4GYS - chains A and B; structure by X-ray diffraction, 2.20 A resolution.

Chain A (and B):
Name: Allophanate hydrolase
Source organism: Granulibacter bethesdensis
Notes: EC 3.5.1.54; chain B of this document is another copy of the same molecule, construct and numbering; everything in this record applies to it too
UniProtKB: Q0BRB0 (Q0BRB0_GRABC); residues 1-592 here = UniProt positions 1-592
Chain sequence (621 residues; row label = number of the first residue in the row; numbers below 1 keep their minus sign (Met-28 is residue -28)):
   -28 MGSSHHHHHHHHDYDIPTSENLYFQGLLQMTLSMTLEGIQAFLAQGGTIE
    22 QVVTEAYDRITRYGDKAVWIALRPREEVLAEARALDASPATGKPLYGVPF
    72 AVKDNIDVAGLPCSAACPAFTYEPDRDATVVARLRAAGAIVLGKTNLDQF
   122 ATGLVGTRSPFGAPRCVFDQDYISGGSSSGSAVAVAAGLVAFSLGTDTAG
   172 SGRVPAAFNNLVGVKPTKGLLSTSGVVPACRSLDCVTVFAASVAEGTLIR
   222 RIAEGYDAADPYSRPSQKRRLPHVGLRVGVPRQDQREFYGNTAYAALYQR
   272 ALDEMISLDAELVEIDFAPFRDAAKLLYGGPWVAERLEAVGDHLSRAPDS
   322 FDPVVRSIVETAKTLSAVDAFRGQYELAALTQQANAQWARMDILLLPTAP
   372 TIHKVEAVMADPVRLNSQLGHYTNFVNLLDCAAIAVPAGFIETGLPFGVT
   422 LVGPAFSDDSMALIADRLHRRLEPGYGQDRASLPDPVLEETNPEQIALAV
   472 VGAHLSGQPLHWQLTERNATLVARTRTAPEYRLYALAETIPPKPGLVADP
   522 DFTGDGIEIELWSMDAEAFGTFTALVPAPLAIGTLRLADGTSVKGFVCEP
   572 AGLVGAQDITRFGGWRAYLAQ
Not modelled in the structure: -28 to 2, 463-592 (chain B: -28 to 2, 464-592)
Differences from the reference sequence: expression tag (-28 to 0)
Small-molecule neighbours:
  - malonate ion (MLI), molecule 1: Lys74, Ala122, Thr123, Gly124, Leu125, Ser148, Thr167, Asp168, Thr169, Ala170, Gly171, Ser172, Tyr299, Arg307
  - malonate ion (MLI), molecule 2: Thr194, Ser195, Gly196, Val197, Pro199, Arg202
From the paper describing this entry:
  - catalytic residues: Lys74, Ser148, Asp168, Thr169, Ala170, Gly171, Ser172
  - conformationally variable residues (side-chain flip): Ser172
  - binding site for malonate ion: Tyr299, Arg307
  - specificity-determining residues: Tyr299, Arg307
  - catalytic residues: Tyr299, Arg307 (proposed by the authors, not directly observed)
  - mutagenesis - Y299A (7500 fold), Y299F (5000 fold): decreased catalytic activity on allophanate
  - mutagenesis - Y299A, Y299F: increased catalytic activity on biuret
  - mutagenesis - R307A, R307M: abolished catalytic activity on allophanate
  - contacts within the chain: Lys74-Ser148 (hydrogen bond) (proposed by the authors, not directly observed)

Chain A / chain B interface:
Pairs across the interface (52; chain A residue first):
  Arg202(A) - Tyr346(B)
  Tyr227(A) - Gln353(B)
  Asp231(A) - Gln353(B)  hydrogen bond (backbone-side chain)
  Pro232(A) - Ala349(B)
  Pro232(A) - Ala350(B)
  Pro232(A) - Gln353(B)  hydrogen bond (backbone-side chain)
  Tyr233(A) - Gln345(B)
  Tyr233(A) - Tyr346(B)
  Tyr233(A) - Ala349(B)
  Ser234(A) - Gln353(B)  hydrogen bond (backbone-side chain)
  Pro302(A) - Phe342(B)
  Trp303(A) - Phe342(B)
  Ala305(A) - Ala338(B)  hydrophobic
  Ala305(A) - Val339(B)
  Glu306(A) - Phe342(B)
  Glu306(A) - Tyr346(B)  hydrogen bond
  Leu308(A) - Val339(B)  hydrophobic
  Glu309(A) - Val339(B)
  Glu309(A) - Arg343(B)  salt bridge
  Glu309(A) - Tyr346(B)
  Leu336(A) - Ser337(B)
  Leu336(A) - Ala338(B)  hydrogen bond (backbone-backbone)
  Ser337(A) - Leu336(B)
  Ser337(A) - Ser337(B)
  Ser337(A) - Ala338(B)  hydrogen bond (backbone-backbone)
  Ala338(A) - Ala305(B)  hydrophobic
  Ala338(A) - Leu336(B)  hydrogen bond (backbone-backbone)
  Ala338(A) - Ser337(B)  hydrogen bond (backbone-backbone)
  Ala338(A) - Ala338(B)
  Ala338(A) - Ala341(B)  hydrophobic
  Val339(A) - Ala305(B)
  Val339(A) - Leu308(B)  hydrophobic
  Val339(A) - Glu309(B)
  Ala341(A) - Ala338(B)  hydrophobic
  Ala341(A) - Ala341(B)  hydrophobic
  Phe342(A) - Pro302(B)
  Phe342(A) - Trp303(B)
  Phe342(A) - Glu306(B)
  Arg343(A) - Glu309(B)  salt bridge
  Gln345(A) - Tyr233(B)
  Gln345(A) - Gln345(B)
  Tyr346(A) - Arg202(B)
  Tyr346(A) - Tyr233(B)
  Tyr346(A) - Glu306(B)  hydrogen bond
  Tyr346(A) - Glu309(B)
  Ala349(A) - Pro232(B)
  Ala349(A) - Tyr233(B)
  Ala350(A) - Pro232(B)
  Gln353(A) - Tyr227(B)
  Gln353(A) - Asp231(B)  hydrogen bond (side chain-backbone)
  Gln353(A) - Pro232(B)  hydrogen bond (side chain-backbone)
  Gln353(A) - Ser234(B)  hydrogen bond (side chain-backbone)
Also at the interface, not in a pair above, chain A (25 interface residues in all): Ser203
Also at the interface, not in a pair above, chain B (25 interface residues in all): Ser203

Summary:
Chain A and chain B each contribute 25 residues to their interface, with 12 hydrogen bonds and 2 salt bridges.
Among the polar pairs are Glu309(A)-Arg343(B), Asp231(A)-Gln353(B) and Pro232(A)-Gln353(B). From the paper:
catalytic residues Lys74(A), Ser148(A) and Asp168(A) among others; Y299A and Y299F of chain A reduce catalytic
activity on allophanate; 4 substitutions were tested in all.
Chain A and chain B are both Allophanate hydrolase (Granulibacter bethesdensis); the structure, Granulibacter
bethesdensis allophanate hydrolase co-crystallized with malonate, was determined by X-ray diffraction.
